Entry 5T29 (X-ray diffraction, 2.03 A resolution); this record covers chains H and O of the 3 polymer chains in the assembly.

# Chain H
Protein: Antibody 10E8 FAB HEAVY CHAIN
Organism: Homo sapiens
Notes: antibody fragment or engineered binder
Amino-acid sequence (236 residues; row label = number of the first residue in the row; a row labelled like 52A-52C holds insertion residues (52A, then the next letters in order)):
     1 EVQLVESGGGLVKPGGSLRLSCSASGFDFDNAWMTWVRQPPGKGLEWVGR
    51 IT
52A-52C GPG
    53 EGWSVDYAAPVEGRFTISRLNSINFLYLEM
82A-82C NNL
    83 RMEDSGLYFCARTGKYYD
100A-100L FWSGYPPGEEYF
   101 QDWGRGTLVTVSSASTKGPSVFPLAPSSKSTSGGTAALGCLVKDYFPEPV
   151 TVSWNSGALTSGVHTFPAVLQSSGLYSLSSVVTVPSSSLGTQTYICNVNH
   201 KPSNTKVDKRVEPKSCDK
Unresolved in the structure: 215-218
Disulfide bonds: Cys22-Cys92, Cys140-Cys196

# Chain O
Protein: 10E8 epitope scaffold T117V2
Organism: synthetic construct
Amino-acid sequence (163 residues; numbered 7 to 169; the number before each row is that of its first residue):
     7 NAMQGIHFRRHYVRHLPKEVSQNDIIKALASPLINDGMVVSDFADHVITR
    57 EQNFPTGLPVEPVGVAIPHTDSKYVRQNAISVGILAEPVNFEDAGGEPDP
   107 VPVRVVFMLALGNWFDITNVLWWIKAVIQDEDFMQQLLVMNDDEIYQSIY
   157 TRISELEHHHHHH
Unresolved in the structure: 7-10, 25, 104-105, 160-169

# How chain H and chain O interact
Residue-residue contacts - 33 pairs, chain H then chain O:
  Asp28(H) with Lys79(O), salt bridge
  Asn31(H) with Lys79(O)
  Trp33(H) with Trp120(O), hydrophobic; Phe121(O), hydrophobic
  Gly52C(H) with Gly118(O); Asn119(O), hydrogen bond (backbone-side chain)
  Glu53(H) with Gly118(O); Asn119(O); Trp120(O), hydrogen bond (side chain-backbone); Phe121(O)
  Lys97(H) with Trp120(O)
  Tyr98(H) with Trp120(O)
  Tyr99(H) with Trp120(O), hydrophobic; Thr124(O); Leu127(O), hydrophobic; Trp128(O)
  Phe100A(H) with Leu64(O), hydrophobic; Leu127(O); Lys131(O), hydrogen bond (backbone-side chain)
  Trp100B(H) with Val66(O), hydrophobic; Lys131(O), hydrogen bond (backbone-side chain); Ile134(O), hydrophobic; Gln135(O)
  Ser100C(H) with Lys131(O)
  Gly100D(H) with Trp128(O); Lys131(O), hydrogen bond (backbone-side chain)
  Tyr100E(H) with Trp128(O), hydrophobic
  Pro100F(H) with Thr124(O); Asn125(O); Trp128(O), hydrophobic
  Pro100G(H) with Trp120(O), hydrogen bond (backbone-side chain); Phe121(O), hydrophobic; Thr124(O)
Also at the interface, not in a pair above, chain H (19 interface residues in all): Arg50, Thr52, Ser56, Gly100H
Also at the interface, not in a pair above, chain O (16 interface residues in all): Ile73, Ile130

# In short
Chain H and chain O form an interface of 19 and 16 residues respectively, with 6 hydrogen bonds and 1 salt
bridge. Among the polar pairs are Asp28(H)-Lys79(O), Gly52C(H)-Asn119(O) and Glu53(H)-Trp120(O).
Here chain H is Antibody 10E8 FAB HEAVY CHAIN (Homo sapiens) and chain O is 10E8 epitope scaffold T117V2
(synthetic construct). Entry 5T29 (Crystal structure of 10E8 Fab light chain mutant3, against the MPER region
of the HIV-1 Env ...) was determined by X-ray diffraction, deposited together with 5SY8, 5T5B, 5T6L, 5T80,
5T85 and 5TFW.
